PDB entry 7LQ7 | X-ray diffraction, 3.40 A resolution | chains T and H of the 15 polymer chains in the assembly

# Chain T
Name: COVA1-16 heavy chain
From: Homo sapiens
Amino-acid sequence (232 residues; numbered 1 to 216 plus 16 insertion-coded residues; the number before each row is that of its first residue; a row labelled like 82A-82C holds insertion residues (82A, then the next letters in order)):
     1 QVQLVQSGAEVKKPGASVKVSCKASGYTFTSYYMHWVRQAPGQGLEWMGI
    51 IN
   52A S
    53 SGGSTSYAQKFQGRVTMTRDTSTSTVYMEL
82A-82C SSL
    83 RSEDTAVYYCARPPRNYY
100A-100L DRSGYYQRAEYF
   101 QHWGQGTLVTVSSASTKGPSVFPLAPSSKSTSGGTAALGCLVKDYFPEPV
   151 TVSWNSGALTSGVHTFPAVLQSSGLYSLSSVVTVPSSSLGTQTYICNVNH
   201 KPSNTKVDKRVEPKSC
Disordered / not traced: 128-133
Disulfides: Cys22-Cys92, Cys140-Cys196

# Chain H
Name: CV503 heavy chain
From: Homo sapiens
Amino-acid sequence (224 residues; row label = number of the first residue in the row; note: 3 numbers in that range are skipped by the numbering (no residue carries them; nothing is unmodelled there); a row labelled like 82A-82C holds insertion residues (82A, then the next letters in order)):
     1 QVQLVQSGAEVKKPGSSVKVSCKASGGTFGIS
    36 WVRQAPGQGLEWMGRII
   52A P
    53 ILGTANHAQKFQGRVTITADKSTGTVYMEL
82A-82C SSL
    83 RSEDTAVYYCARDGDSGS
100A-100G YYETLGF
   101 DYWGQGTLVTVSSASTKGPSVFPLAPSSKSTSGGTAALGCLVKDYFPEPV
   151 TVSWNSGALTSGVHTFPAVLQSSGLYSLSSVVTVPSSSLGTQTYICNVNH
   201 KPSNTKVDKKVEPKSC
Disordered / not traced: 216
Disulfides: Cys22-Cys92, Cys140-Cys196

# Interface between chain T and chain H
Residue-residue contacts (16):
  Ser53(T) with Lys206(H)
  Gly55(T) with Asp208(H)
  Thr68(T) with Ile195(H); Lys210(H)
  Thr70(T) with Asp208(H)
  Arg71(T) with Lys206(H), hydrogen bond (side chain-backbone); Val207(H); Asp208(H), salt bridge
  Asp72(T) with Lys206(H); Val207(H)
  Thr73(T) with Asn204(H); Lys206(H), hydrogen bond (backbone-backbone)
  Ser74(T) with Thr205(H)
  Tyr79(T) with Lys209(H)
  Glu81(T) with Lys210(H); Glu212(H)
Interface residues without a listed pair, chain T (11 interface residues in all): Ser17
Interface residues without a listed pair, chain H (11 interface residues in all): Pro119, Thr193

# Overview
The chain T/chain H interface involves 11 residues from each chain, with 2 hydrogen bonds and 1 salt bridge.
Polar contacts include Arg71(T)-Asp208(H), Arg71(T)-Lys206(H) and Thr73(T)-Lys206(H).
Here chain T is COVA1-16 heavy chain and chain H is CV503 heavy chain, both from Homo sapiens. Entry 7LQ7
(Crystal structure of SARS-CoV-2 receptor binding domain in complex with antibodies CV503 and COVA1-16) was
determined by X-ray diffraction.
